Entry 7VRT (electron microscopy, 5.10 A resolution (low resolution: residue-level contacts below are approximate; hydrogen-bond / salt-bridge calls are withheld)); this record covers chains hg and hh of the 191 polymer chains in the assembly.

# Chain hg (and hh)
Name: Capsid vertex protein
Source organism: Enterobacteria phage T4
Notes: chain hh of this document is another copy of the same molecule, construct and numbering; everything in this record applies to it too
UniProtKB: P19896 (CAPSP_BPT4); residue numbers follow UniProt; this construct covers 1-427
Sequence (427 residues; numbered 1 to 427; the number before each row is that of its first residue):
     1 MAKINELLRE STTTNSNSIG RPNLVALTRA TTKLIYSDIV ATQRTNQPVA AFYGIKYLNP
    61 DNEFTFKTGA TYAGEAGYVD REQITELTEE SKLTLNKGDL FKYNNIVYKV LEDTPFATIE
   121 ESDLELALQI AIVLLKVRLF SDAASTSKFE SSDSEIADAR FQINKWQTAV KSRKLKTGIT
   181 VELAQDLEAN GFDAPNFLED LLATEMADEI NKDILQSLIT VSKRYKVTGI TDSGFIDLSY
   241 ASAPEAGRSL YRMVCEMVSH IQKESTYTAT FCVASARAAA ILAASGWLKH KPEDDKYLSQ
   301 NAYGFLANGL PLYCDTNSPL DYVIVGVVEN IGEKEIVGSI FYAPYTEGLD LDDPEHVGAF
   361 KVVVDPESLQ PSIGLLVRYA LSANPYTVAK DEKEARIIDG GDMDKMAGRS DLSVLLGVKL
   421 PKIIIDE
Unresolved in the structure: 1-20, 60-68, 348-359, 423-427

# Chain hg / chain hh interface
Residue-residue contacts - 95 pairs, chain hg then chain hh:
  Tyr53(hg) with Ala189(hh); Asn190(hh)
  Ile55(hg) with Leu201(hh)
  Gly69(hg) with Lys212(hh); Asn317(hh)
  Thr71(hg) with Glu209(hh); Gln216(hh)
  Tyr72(hg) with Glu209(hh)
  Tyr108(hg) with Pro319(hh)
  Lys109(hg) with Asp404(hh)
  Leu111(hg) with Asp404(hh)
  Glu125(hg) with Lys422(hh)
  Gln129(hg) with Pro319(hh); Leu320(hh); Val418(hh)
  Ile132(hg) with Arg224(hh); Pro319(hh); Leu320(hh)
  Val133(hg) with Arg224(hh); Phe235(hh); Leu320(hh); Gly417(hh)
  Leu134(hg) with Phe235(hh)
  Leu135(hg) with Arg224(hh); Ala407(hh); Gly408(hh)
  Arg138(hg) with Thr220(hh); Met403(hh); Asp404(hh)
  Leu139(hg) with Gln216(hh); Ile219(hh); Ser318(hh)
  Phe140(hg) with Gln216(hh)
  Ser141(hg) with Arg173(hh); Asp213(hh); Gln216(hh)
  Asp142(hg) with Arg173(hh)
  Ala143(hg) with Lys171(hh); Ser172(hh); Arg173(hh)
  Ala144(hg) with Lys171(hh); Ser172(hh)
  Phe149(hg) with Ser172(hh); Lys174(hh)
  Ile156(hg) with Lys174(hh); Leu175(hh); Lys176(hh)
  Ala157(hg) with Lys174(hh); Leu175(hh); Lys176(hh); Thr177(hh)
  Asp158(hg) with Lys176(hh); Thr177(hh)
  Ala159(hg) with Thr177(hh); Glu205(hh)
  Arg160(hg) with Glu205(hh)
  Phe161(hg) with Leu201(hh); Glu205(hh)
  Ile163(hg) with Phe197(hh)
  Lys165(hg) with Asp186(hh)
  Tyr251(hg) with Ala284(hh)
  Cys255(hg) with Ile281(hh); Ala284(hh)
  Glu256(hg) with Arg277(hh); Ile281(hh)
  Val258(hg) with Ile281(hh)
  Ser259(hg) with Ala276(hh); Arg277(hh); Ile281(hh)
  Gln262(hg) with Ala276(hh); Ile281(hh); Tyr303(hh); Cys314(hh); Thr316(hh)
  Lys263(hg) with Thr316(hh); Asp321(hh)
  Thr266(hg) with Asp208(hh)
  Thr268(hg) with Tyr303(hh)
  Tyr297(hg) with Pro292(hh)
  Phe305(hg) with His290(hh)
  Leu306(hg) with His290(hh)
  Ala307(hg) with Leu288(hh); His290(hh)
  Asn308(hg) with Ile281(hh); Ala284(hh); Leu288(hh); His290(hh); Tyr303(hh)
  Gly309(hg) with His290(hh)
  Ile331(hg) with Phe197(hh); Asp200(hh)
  Lys334(hg) with Asn190(hh); Asp193(hh); Phe197(hh)
  Ile336(hg) with Phe197(hh)
Also at the interface, not in a pair above, chain hg (52 interface residues in all): Ala70, Ile106, Ser145, Asp232
Also at the interface, not in a pair above, chain hh (53 interface residues in all): Phe192, Leu202, Thr204, Tyr240, Ala280, Ser285, Leu415

# Overview
The interface between chain hg and chain hh involves 52 residues on one side and 53 on the other.
Both chains are Capsid vertex protein (Enterobacteria phage T4). Entry 7VRT (The unexpanded head structure of
phage T4) was determined by electron microscopy together with 7VS5 from the same study.
